Entry 5G33 (X-ray diffraction, 2.40 A resolution); this record covers chains A and F of the 6 polymer chains in the assembly.

# Chain A
Name: RAD14
From: Saccharomyces cerevisiae
UniProt: P28519 (RAD14_YEAST); numbering as in UniProt (aligned over 188-306)
Sequence (131 residues; row label = number of the first residue in the row):
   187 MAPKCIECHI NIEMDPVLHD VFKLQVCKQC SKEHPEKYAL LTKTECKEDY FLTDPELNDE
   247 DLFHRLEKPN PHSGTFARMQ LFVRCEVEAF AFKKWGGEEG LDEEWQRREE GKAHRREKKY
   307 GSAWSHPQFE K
Disordered / not traced: 187, 302-317
Construct notes: initiating methionine (187); expression tag (307-317)
Bound ions: Zn2+: Cys-191, Cys-194, Cys-213, Cys-216
Swiss-Prot annotation at these positions:
  - zinc finger: Cys-191 to Cys-216
  - binding site (Zn(2+)): Cys-191, Cys-194, Cys-213, Cys-216
  - mutagenesis: Val-207 (V207M: In RAD14-2; loss of recognition of cyclobutane pyrimidine dimers), Cys-216 (C216Y: In RAD14-2; loss of recognition of cyclobutane pyrimidine dimers)

# Chain F
Molecule: 14-nt DNA strand
From: Synthetic construct
Sequence (14 nucleotides; each row starts with the number of its first residue):
     1 GTGATGACGT AGAG

# How chain A and chain F interact
Residue-residue contacts - 19 pairs, chain A then chain F:
  Thr-228(A) with DG1(F), phosphate contact; DT2(F), phosphate contact; DG3(F), hydrogen bond to the phosphate
  Lys-229(A) with DG3(F), phosphate contact; DA4(F), salt bridge to the phosphate
  Thr-230(A) with DT2(F), sugar contact; DG3(F), hydrogen bond to the phosphate
  Glu-231(A) with DG1(F), phosphate contact
  Glu-234(A) with DG1(F), hydrogen bond to the base
  Asp-240(A) with DT5(F), base contact
  Asn-256(A) with DT2(F), hydrogen bond to the base; DG3(F), sugar contact
  His-258(A) with DT2(F), salt bridge to the phosphate
  Ala-263(A) with DG3(F), phosphate contact; DA4(F), sugar contact
  Arg-264(A) with DG3(F), sugar contact
  Met-265(A) with DT2(F), phosphate contact; DG3(F), phosphate contact
  Gln-266(A) with DG3(F), hydrogen bond to the phosphate
Other interface residues (no listed pair), chain A (15 interface residues in all): Lys-233, Pro-257, Phe-262

# In short
Chain A and chain F form an interface of 15 and 5 residues respectively, with 5 hydrogen bonds and 2 salt
bridges. Among the polar pairs are Glu-234(A)/DG1(F), Asn-256(A)/DT2(F) and Thr-228(A)/DG3(F). UniProt lists 4
Zn2+-binding residues and 2 mutagenesis sites on chain A.
Chain A is RAD14 (Saccharomyces cerevisiae) and chain F is a 14-nt DNA strand (Synthetic construct); the
structure, Structure of Rad14 in complex with acetylnaphtyl-guanine containing DNA, was determined by X-ray
diffraction (same publication as 5G32, 5G34 and 5G35).
